PDB entry 2X6W | X-ray diffraction, 1.35 A resolution | chain A

Chain A:
Protein: Tail spike protein
Organism: Enterobacteria phage HK620
UniProt: Q9AYY6 (Q9AYY6_BPHK6); residues 110-709 here correspond to UniProt positions 111-710 (UniProt number = residue number + 1)
Sequence (600 residues; numbered 110 to 709; the number before each row is that of its first residue):
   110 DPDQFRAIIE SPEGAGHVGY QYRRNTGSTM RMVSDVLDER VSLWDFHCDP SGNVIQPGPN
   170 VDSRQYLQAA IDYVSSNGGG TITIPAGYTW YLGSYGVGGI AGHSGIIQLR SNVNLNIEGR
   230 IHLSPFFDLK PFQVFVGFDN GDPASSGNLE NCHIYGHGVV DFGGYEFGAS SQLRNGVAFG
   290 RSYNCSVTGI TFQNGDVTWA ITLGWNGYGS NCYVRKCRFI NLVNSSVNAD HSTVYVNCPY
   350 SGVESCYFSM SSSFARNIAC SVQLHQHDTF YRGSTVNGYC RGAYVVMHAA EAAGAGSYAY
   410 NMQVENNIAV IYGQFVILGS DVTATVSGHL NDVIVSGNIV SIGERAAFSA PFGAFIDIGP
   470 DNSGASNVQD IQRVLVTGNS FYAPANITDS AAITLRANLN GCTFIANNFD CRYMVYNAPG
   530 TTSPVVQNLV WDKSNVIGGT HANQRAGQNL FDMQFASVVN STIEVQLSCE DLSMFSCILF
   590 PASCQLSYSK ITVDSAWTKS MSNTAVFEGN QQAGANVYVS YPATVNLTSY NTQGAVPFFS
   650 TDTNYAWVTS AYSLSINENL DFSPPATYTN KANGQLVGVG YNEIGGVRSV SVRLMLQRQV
Not modelled in the structure: 110-112
Construct notes: engineered mutation Gln372 (Glu373 in Q9AYY6)
Metal / ion sites: Na+ site 1: Gly211 (together with alpha-L-rhamnopyranose); Na+ site 2: Asp339 (together with 2-acetamido-2-deoxy-alpha-D-glucopyranose); Na+ site 3: Asp339, His340, Ser341 (together with 2-acetamido-2-deoxy-alpha-D-glucopyranose, N-acetylglucosamine)
Ligand contacts: alpha-L-rhamnopyranose (RAM): Gly211, His212, Gln242, Phe247, Pro252, Leu282, Trp314

Summary:
Bound to chain A: alpha-L-rhamnopyranose. Asp339, His340 and Ser341 form the Na+ site 3.
Chain A is Tail spike protein (Enterobacteria phage HK620); the structure, Tailspike protein mutant E372Q of
E.coli bacteriophage HK620 in complex with hexasaccharide, was determined by X-ray diffraction together with
4AVZ, 2X85, 2X6X and 2X6Y from the same study.
